5MDT - chain A; structure by X-ray diffraction, 1.62 A resolution.

Chain A:
Molecule: Rpb7-binding protein seb1
From: Schizosaccharomyces pombe 972h-
UniProtKB: Q9UTE3 (SEB1_SCHPO); residue numbers follow UniProt; this construct covers 1-152
Chain sequence (162 residues; numbered 1 to 162; the number before each row is that of its first residue):
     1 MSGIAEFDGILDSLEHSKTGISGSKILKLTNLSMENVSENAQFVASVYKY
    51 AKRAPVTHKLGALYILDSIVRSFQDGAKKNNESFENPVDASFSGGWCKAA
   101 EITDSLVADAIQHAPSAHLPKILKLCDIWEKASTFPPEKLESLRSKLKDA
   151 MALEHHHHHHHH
Disordered / not traced: 1, 154-162
Construct notes: expression tag (153-162)
Reported in the primary citation:
  - mutagenesis - S22D/K25E, S22D/K25E/K124E, Y64K, K121E, K124E: decreased growth
  - mutagenesis - S22D, K25E: unchanged binding to CTD
  - mutagenesis - S22D/K25E: decreased binding to S5P-CTD
  - mutagenesis - S22D/K25E/K124E: decreased binding to S2P and S5P peptides

Summary:
The paper reports that S22D/K25E, S22D/K25E/K124E and Y64K, among others, reduce growth; S22D/K25E reduce
binding to S5P-CTD; 7 substitutions were tested in all.
Chain A is Rpb7-binding protein seb1 (Schizosaccharomyces pombe 972h-); the structure, Structure of the
CTD-interacting domain (CID) of Seb1 from S. pombe, was determined by X-ray diffraction together with 5MDU
from the same study.
